PDB entry 7TYL | electron microscopy, 3.30 A resolution | chains B and G of the 6 polymer chains in the assembly

[Chain B]
Name: Guanine nucleotide-binding protein G(I)/G(S)/G(T) subunit beta-1
Organism: Homo sapiens
UniProtKB: P62873 (GBB1_HUMAN); residue numbers follow UniProt; this construct covers 2-340
Chain sequence (350 residues; row label = number of the first residue in the row; numbers below 1 keep their minus sign (Met-9 is residue -9)):
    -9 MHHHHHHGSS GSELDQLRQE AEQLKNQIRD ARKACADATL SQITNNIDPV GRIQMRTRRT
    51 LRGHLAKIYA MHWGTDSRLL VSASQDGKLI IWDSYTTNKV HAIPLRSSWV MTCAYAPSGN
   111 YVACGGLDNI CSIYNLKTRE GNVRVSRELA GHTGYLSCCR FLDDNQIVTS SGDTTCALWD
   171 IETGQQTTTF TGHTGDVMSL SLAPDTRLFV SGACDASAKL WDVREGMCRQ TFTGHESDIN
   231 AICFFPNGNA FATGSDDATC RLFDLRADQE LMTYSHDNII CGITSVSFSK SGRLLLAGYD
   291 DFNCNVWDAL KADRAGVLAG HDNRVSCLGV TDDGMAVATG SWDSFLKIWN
Disordered / not traced: -9 to 1
Sequence notes: expression tag (-9 to 1)
Curated features (UniProtKB/Swiss-Prot):
  - modified residue: Ser2 (N-acetylserine), His266 (Phosphohistidine)

[Chain G]
Name: Guanine nucleotide-binding protein G(I)/G(S)/G(O) subunit gamma-2
Organism: Homo sapiens
UniProtKB: P59768 (GBG2_HUMAN); residue numbers follow UniProt; this construct covers 1-71
Chain sequence (71 residues; row label = number of the first residue in the row):
     1 MASNNTASIA QARKLVEQLK MEANIDRIKV SKAAADLMAY CEAHAKEDPL LTPVPASENP
    61 FREKKFFCAI L
Disordered / not traced: 1-7, 63-71
Curated features (UniProtKB/Swiss-Prot):
  - modified residue: Ala2 (N-acetylalanine), Cys68 (Cysteine methyl ester)
  - lipidation: Cys68 (S-geranylgeranyl cysteine)

[Chain B / chain G interface]
Pairs across the interface (80; chain B residue first):
  Glu3(B) with Ile9(G); Arg13(G), salt bridge
  Leu4(B) with Ser8(G); Ile9(G), hydrophobic
  Leu7(B) with Ala12(G); Arg13(G); Val16(G)
  Glu10(B) with Val16(G)
  Ala11(B) with Leu15(G), hydrophobic; Leu19(G)
  Leu14(B) with Leu19(G), hydrophobic; Lys20(G)
  Lys15(B) with Leu19(G)
  Gln17(B) with Ala23(G)
  Ile18(B) with Leu19(G), hydrophobic; Ala23(G), hydrophobic
  Arg22(B) with Val30(G)
  Ala24(B) with Lys29(G)
  Cys25(B) with Ile28(G), hydrogen bond (side chain-backbone); Lys29(G); Val30(G)
  Ala26(B) with Val30(G), hydrophobic
  Asp27(B) with Lys29(G); Val30(G); Ser31(G), hydrogen bond
  Ala28(B) with Val30(G)
  Leu30(B) with Ala34(G), hydrophobic; Leu37(G), hydrophobic
  Ile33(B) with Ala34(G), hydrophobic; Met38(G), hydrophobic
  Thr34(B) with Met38(G)
  Val40(B) with Leu51(G), hydrophobic
  Ile43(B) with Leu50(G); Leu51(G)
  Arg48(B) with Phe61(G)
  Arg49(B) with Pro60(G), hydrogen bond (side chain-backbone); Phe61(G); Arg62(G)
  Tyr85(B) with Pro60(G), hydrophobic; Phe61(G), hydrophobic
  Thr181(B) with Lys14(G)
  Cys218(B) with Gln18(G); Met21(G)
  Arg219(B) with Met21(G); Glu22(G)
  Gln220(B) with Glu22(G)
  Thr221(B) with Glu22(G), hydrogen bond
  Phe235(B) with Tyr40(G), hydrophobic; Cys41(G), hydrophobic
  Pro236(B) with Tyr40(G)
  Asn237(B) with Asp36(G); Tyr40(G)
  Asp254(B) with Ala33(G)
  Arg256(B) with Arg27(G); Ile28(G); Lys32(G); Asp36(G), salt bridge
  Ser279(B) with Asp48(G), hydrogen bond
  Ser281(B) with Tyr40(G); Cys41(G), hydrogen bond (side chain-backbone); His44(G), hydrogen bond (side chain-backbone); Ala45(G), hydrogen bond (side chain-backbone); Asp48(G)
  Arg283(B) with Cys41(G); Leu51(G)
  Leu284(B) with Leu50(G), hydrophobic
  Leu300(B) with Met38(G), hydrophobic; Cys41(G), hydrophobic
  Asp323(B) with Pro49(G)
  Gly324(B) with Pro49(G); Leu50(G)
  Met325(B) with Pro49(G), hydrophobic; Leu50(G); Val54(G), hydrophobic; Asn59(G)
  Ala326(B) with Phe61(G), hydrophobic
  Val327(B) with Leu50(G), hydrophobic
  Ile338(B) with Phe61(G), hydrophobic
  Asn340(B) with Asn59(G); Phe61(G)
Other interface residues (no listed pair), chain B (55 interface residues in all): Ser84, Met217, Asn239, Ala240, Leu252, Asp258, Leu261, Lys280, Gly282, Val320
Other interface residues (no listed pair), chain G (39 interface residues in all): Ile25, Glu47

[In short]
Chain B and chain G form an interface of 55 and 39 residues respectively; the contacts include 8 hydrogen
bonds and 2 salt bridges. Polar pairs include Glu3(B)-Arg13(G), Arg256(B)-Asp36(G) and Cys25(B)-Ile28(G).
Here chain B is Guanine nucleotide-binding protein G(I)/G(S)/G(T) subunit beta-1 and chain G is Guanine
nucleotide-binding protein G(I)/G(S)/G(O) subunit gamma-2, both from Homo sapiens. Entry 7TYL (Calcitonin
Receptor in complex with Gs and rat amylin peptide, bypass motif) was determined by electron microscopy,
deposited together with 7TYF, 7TYH, 7TYI, 7TYN, 7TYO, 7TYW and 3 further entries.
